6RU2 - chain A; structure by X-ray diffraction, 1.96 A resolution.

[Chain A]
Molecule: 4-O-methyl-glucuronoyl methylesterase
Source organism: Cerrena unicolor
Notes: EC 3.1.1.-
UniProtKB: A0A0A7EQR3 (GCE_CERUI); residues 79-458 here correspond to UniProt positions 95-474 (UniProt number = residue number + 16)
Amino-acid sequence (403 residues; row label = number of the first residue in the row):
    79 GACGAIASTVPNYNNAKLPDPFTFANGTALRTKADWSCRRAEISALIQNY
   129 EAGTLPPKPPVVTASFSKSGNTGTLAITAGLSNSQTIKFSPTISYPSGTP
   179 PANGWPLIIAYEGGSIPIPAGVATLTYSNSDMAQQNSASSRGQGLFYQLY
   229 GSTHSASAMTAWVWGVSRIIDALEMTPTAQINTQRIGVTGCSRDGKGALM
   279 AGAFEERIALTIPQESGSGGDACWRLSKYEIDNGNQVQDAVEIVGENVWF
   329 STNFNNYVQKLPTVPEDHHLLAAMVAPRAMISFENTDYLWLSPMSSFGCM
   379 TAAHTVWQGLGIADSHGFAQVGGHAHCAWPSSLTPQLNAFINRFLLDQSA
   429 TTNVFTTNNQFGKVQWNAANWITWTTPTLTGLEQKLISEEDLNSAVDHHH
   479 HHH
Not modelled in the structure: 79-80, 460-481
Cystine bridges: C81-C116, C269-C405, C301-C377
Covalent attachments: alpha-D-mannopyranose (MAN) linked to S86, T87; N-acetylglucosamine (NAG) linked to N104
Differences from the reference sequence: expression tag (459-481)
Curated features (UniProtKB/Swiss-Prot):
  - motif: G268 to G273 (GXSYXG catalytic site motif)
  - active site: S270 (Nucleophile), H404 (Proton donor/acceptor)
  - binding site (substrate): K274, Q316, E324, W368
  - glycosylation: N104 (N-linked (GlcNAc...) asparagine)
Reported in the primary citation:
  - catalytic residues: S270, E293, H404
  - post-translational modification sites: S86, T87
  - mutagenesis - S270A (Tm change 3 degC): decreased stability
  - specificity-determining residues: E324 (proposed by the authors, not directly observed)

[In short]
Covalently linked N-acetylglucosamine: at N104. Alpha-D-mannopyranose is covalently linked to S86 and T87.
UniProt lists active-site residues S270 and H404 and 4 substrate-binding residues. The paper reports catalytic
residues S270, E293 and H404; S270A reduces stability.
Chain A is 4-O-methyl-glucuronoyl methylesterase (Cerrena unicolor); the structure, Crystal Structure of
Glucuronoyl Esterase from Cerrena unicolor, was determined by X-ray diffraction, deposited together with 6RTV,
6RU1, 6RV7, 6RV8 and 6RV9.
